9BYR - chains N and L of the 46 polymer chains in the assembly; structure by electron microscopy, 7.75 A resolution (low resolution: residue-level contacts below are approximate; hydrogen-bond / salt-bridge calls are withheld).

== Chain N (and L) ==
Name: Major DNA-binding protein
From: human gammaherpesvirus 4
Notes: chain L of this document is another copy of the same molecule, construct and numbering; everything in this record applies to it too
Reference sequence: P03227 (DNBI_EBVB9); numbering as in UniProt (aligned over 1-1128)
Sequence (1128 residues; numbered 1 to 1128; the number before each row is that of its first residue):
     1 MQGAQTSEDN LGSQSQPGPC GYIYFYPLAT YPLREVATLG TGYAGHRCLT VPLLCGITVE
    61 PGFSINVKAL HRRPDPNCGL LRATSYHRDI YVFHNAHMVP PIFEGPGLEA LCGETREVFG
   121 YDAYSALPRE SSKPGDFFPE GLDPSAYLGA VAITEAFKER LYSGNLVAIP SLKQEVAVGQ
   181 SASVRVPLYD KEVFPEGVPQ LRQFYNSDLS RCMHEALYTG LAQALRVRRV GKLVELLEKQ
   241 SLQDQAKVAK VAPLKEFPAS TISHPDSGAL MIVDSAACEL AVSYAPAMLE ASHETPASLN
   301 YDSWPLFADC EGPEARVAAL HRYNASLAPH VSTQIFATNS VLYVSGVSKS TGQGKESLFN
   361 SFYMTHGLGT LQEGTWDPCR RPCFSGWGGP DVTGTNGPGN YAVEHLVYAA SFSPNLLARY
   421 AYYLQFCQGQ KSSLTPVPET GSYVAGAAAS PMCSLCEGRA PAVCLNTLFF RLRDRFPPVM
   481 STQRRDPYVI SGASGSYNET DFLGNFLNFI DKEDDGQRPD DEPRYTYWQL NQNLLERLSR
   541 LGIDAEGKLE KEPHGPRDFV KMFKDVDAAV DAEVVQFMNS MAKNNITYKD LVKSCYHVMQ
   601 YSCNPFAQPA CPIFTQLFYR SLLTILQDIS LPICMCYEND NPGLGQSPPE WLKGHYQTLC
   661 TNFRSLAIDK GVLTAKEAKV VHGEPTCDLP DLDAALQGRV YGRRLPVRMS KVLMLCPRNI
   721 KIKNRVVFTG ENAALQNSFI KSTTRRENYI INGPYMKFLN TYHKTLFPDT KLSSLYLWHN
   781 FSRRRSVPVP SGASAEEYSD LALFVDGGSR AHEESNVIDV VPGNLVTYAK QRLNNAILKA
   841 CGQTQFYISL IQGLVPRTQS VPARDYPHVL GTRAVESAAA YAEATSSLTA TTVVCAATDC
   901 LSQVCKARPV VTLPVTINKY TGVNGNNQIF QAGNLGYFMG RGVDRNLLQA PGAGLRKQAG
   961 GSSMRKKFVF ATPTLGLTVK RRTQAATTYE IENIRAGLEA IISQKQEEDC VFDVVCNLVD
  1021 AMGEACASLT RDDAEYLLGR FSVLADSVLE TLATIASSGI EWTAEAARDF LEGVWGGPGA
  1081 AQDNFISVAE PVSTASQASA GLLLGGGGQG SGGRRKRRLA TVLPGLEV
Unresolved in the structure: 1-8, 351-355, 391-393, 433-436, 511-524, 950-962, 982-987, 1075-1082, 1090-1128 (chain L: 1-8, 351-355, 391-393, 433-436, 511-524, 950-962, 982-1128)
Bound ions: Zn2+: Cys453, Cys456, Cys464
Curated features (UniProtKB/Swiss-Prot):
  - region: Leu1104 to Val1128 (Required for nuclear localization)

== Interface between chain N and chain L ==
Pairs across the interface (15; chain N residue first):
  Asn585(N) - Asn585(L)
  Tyr637(N) - Gln657(L)
  Gly654(N) - Gln657(L)
  Gln657(N) - Gly654(L)
  Gln657(N) - Thr658(L)
  Thr658(N) - Gln657(L)
  Thr658(N) - Thr658(L)
  Thr658(N) - Thr661(L)
  Thr661(N) - Thr658(L)
  Thr661(N) - Asn662(L)
  Asn662(N) - Thr661(L)
  Asp669(N) - Asn927(L)
  Lys670(N) - Gln928(L)
  Asn927(N) - Asp669(L)
  Gln928(N) - Lys670(L)
Interface residues without a listed pair, chain N (16 interface residues in all): Lys247, Asp640, Asn641, His655, Ser665
Interface residues without a listed pair, chain L (15 interface residues in all): Lys247, Tyr637, Asn641, His655, Leu713

== In short ==
Chain N and chain L form an interface of 16 and 15 residues respectively. Cys453(N), Cys456(N) and Cys464(N)
coordinate Zn2+.
Both chains are Major DNA-binding protein (human gammaherpesvirus 4). Entry 9BYR (Filamentous Epstein-Barr
virus annealase BALF2 ssDNA-annealing complex) was determined by electron microscopy.
